6SGZ - chains E and I of the 5 polymer chains in the assembly; structure by electron microscopy, 3.90 A resolution.

[Chain E]
Name: ESX-3 secretion system protein EccD3
Organism: Mycobacterium smegmatis (strain ATCC 700084 / mc(2)155)
UniProt: A0QQ46 (ECCD3_MYCS2); residues 6-472 here = UniProt positions 6-472
Amino-acid sequence (467 residues; row label = number of the first residue in the row):
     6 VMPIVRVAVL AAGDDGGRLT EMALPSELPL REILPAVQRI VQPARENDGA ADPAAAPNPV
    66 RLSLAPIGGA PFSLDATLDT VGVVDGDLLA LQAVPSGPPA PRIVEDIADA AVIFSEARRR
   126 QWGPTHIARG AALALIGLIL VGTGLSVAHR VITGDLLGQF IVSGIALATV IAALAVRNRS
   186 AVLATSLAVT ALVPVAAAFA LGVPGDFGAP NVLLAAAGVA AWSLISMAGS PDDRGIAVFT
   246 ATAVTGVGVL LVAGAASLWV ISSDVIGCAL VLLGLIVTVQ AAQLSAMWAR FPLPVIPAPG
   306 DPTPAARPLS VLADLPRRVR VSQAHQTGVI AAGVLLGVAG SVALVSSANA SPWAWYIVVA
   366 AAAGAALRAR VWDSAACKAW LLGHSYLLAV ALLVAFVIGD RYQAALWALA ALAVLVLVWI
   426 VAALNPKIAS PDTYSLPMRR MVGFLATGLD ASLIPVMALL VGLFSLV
Disordered / not traced: 48-63, 300-314, 472

[Chain I]
Name: ESX-3 secretion system ATPase EccB3
Organism: Mycobacterium smegmatis (strain ATCC 700084 / mc(2)155)
Notes: EC 3.6.-.-
UniProt: A0QQ39 (ECCB3_MYCS2); residues 33-91 here = UniProt positions 33-91
Amino-acid sequence (59 residues; each row starts with the number of its first residue):
    33 VTRHQVSGWR FVMRRIASGV ALHDTRMLVD PLRTQSRAVL TGALILVTGL VGCFIFSLF

[How chain E and chain I interact]
Residue-residue contacts (13):
  Asp111(E) - Arg47(I)  salt bridge
  Ile112(E) - Ile48(I)  hydrophobic
  Ala113(E) - Arg47(I)
  Ala113(E) - Ile48(I)
  Ala113(E) - Thr57(I)
  Asp114(E) - Arg47(I)  salt bridge
  Asp114(E) - Thr57(I)
  Ala116(E) - Gly51(I)
  Ala116(E) - Val52(I)  hydrophobic
  Val117(E) - His55(I)
  Val117(E) - Asp56(I)
  Ser120(E) - His55(I)
  Arg125(E) - His55(I)  hydrogen bond

[Summary]
8 residues of chain E face 7 of chain I across their interface, with 1 hydrogen bond and 2 salt bridges. Among
the polar pairs are Asp111(E)-Arg47(I), Asp114(E)-Arg47(I) and Arg125(E)-His55(I).
Here chain E is ESX-3 secretion system protein EccD3 and chain I is ESX-3 secretion system ATPase EccB3, both
from Mycobacterium smegmatis (strain ATCC 700084 / mc(2)155). Entry 6SGZ (Structure of protomer 2 of the ESX-3
core complex) was determined by electron microscopy together with 6SGW, 6SGX and 6SGY from the same study.
